Entry 5MAV (X-ray diffraction, 2.58 A resolution); this record covers chains A and C of the 6 polymer chains in the assembly.

# Chain A (and C)
Molecule: Proliferating cell nuclear antigen
Organism: Homo sapiens
Notes: chain C of this document is another copy of the same molecule, construct and numbering; everything in this record applies to it too
Reference sequence: P12004 (PCNA_HUMAN); residue numbers follow UniProt; this construct covers 1-261
Chain sequence (264 residues; row label = number of the first residue in the row; numbers below 1 keep their minus sign (Gly-2 is residue -2)):
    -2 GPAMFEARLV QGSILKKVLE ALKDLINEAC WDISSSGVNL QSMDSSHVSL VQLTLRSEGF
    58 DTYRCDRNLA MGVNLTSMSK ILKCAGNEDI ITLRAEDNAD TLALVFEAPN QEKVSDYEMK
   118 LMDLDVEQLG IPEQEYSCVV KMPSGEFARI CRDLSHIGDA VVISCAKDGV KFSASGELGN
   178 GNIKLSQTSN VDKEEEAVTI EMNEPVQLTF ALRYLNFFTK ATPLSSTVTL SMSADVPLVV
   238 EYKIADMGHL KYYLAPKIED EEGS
Disordered / not traced: 187-190, 256-261 (chain C: -2 to 0, 187-190, 256-261)
Sequence notes: expression tag (-2 to 0)
Swiss-Prot annotation at these positions:
  - DNA-binding region: Arg61 to Lys80
  - modified residue: Lys14 (N6-acetyllysine), Lys77 (N6-acetyllysine), Lys80 (N6-acetyllysine), Tyr211 (Phosphotyrosine), Lys248 (N6-acetyllysine)
  - cross-link (Glycyl lysine isopeptide (Lys-Gly)): Lys164 (interchain with G-Cter in SUMO2), Lys254 (interchain with G-Cter in SUMO2)
  - natural variant: Ser228 (S228I: In ATLD2)
  - mutagenesis: Lys13 (K13R: Inhibits acetylation, recruitment to DNA damage sites, inducible ubiquitination and protein degradation, DNA replication and repair synthesis efficiencies, but homotrimer formation, nuclear ...), Lys14 (K14R: Inhibits acetylation, recruitment to DNA damage sites, inducible ubiquitination and protein degradation, DNA replication and repair synthesis efficiencies, but homotrimer formation, nuclear ...), Lys20 (K20R: Inhibits acetylation, recruitment to DNA damage sites, inducible ubiquitination and protein degradation, DNA replication and repair synthesis efficiencies, but homotrimer formation, nuclear ...), Met40 (M40A: Complete loss of interaction with UHRF2), Ser43 to Val45 (No effect on POLD3-binding. Impairs binding to ALKBH2), Lys77 (K77A: Inhibits recruitment to DNA damage sites, but nuclear localization is similar as the wild-type; in association with A-80 ...), Lys80 (K80A: Inhibits recruitment to DNA damage sites, but nuclear localization is similar as the wild-type; in association with A-77 ...), Gln125 to Ile128 (Strong decrease in POLD3-binding. Impairs binding to ALKBH2), Ile128 (I128A: Complete loss of interaction with UHRF2), Lys164 (K164R: Abolishes ubiquitination. No effect on interaction with SHPRH), Val188 to Lys190 (No effect on POLD3-binding. No effect on ALKBH2-binding), Tyr211 (Y211F: Alters chromatin-associated PCNA stability and its function in DNA replication and repair), 3 further mutagenesis entries in UniProt

# Chain A / chain C interface
Residue-residue contacts (29; chain A residue first):
  Ser74(A) - Leu175(C)
  Lys77(A) - His153(C)
  Lys77(A) - Leu175(C)
  Ile78(A) - Leu175(C)  hydrophobic
  Lys80(A) - Arg146(C)
  Cys81(A) - Arg146(C)
  Cys81(A) - Asp150(C)
  Cys81(A) - Ile154(C)  hydrophobic
  Ala82(A) - Arg146(C)  hydrogen bond (backbone-side chain)
  Gly83(A) - Arg146(C)
  Glu109(A) - Ser183(C)
  Lys110(A) - Glu143(C)  salt bridge
  Lys110(A) - Ile180(C)
  Lys110(A) - Lys181(C)
  Lys110(A) - Leu182(C)
  Val111(A) - Lys181(C)  hydrogen bond (backbone-backbone)
  Ser112(A) - Asn179(C)
  Ser112(A) - Ile180(C)
  Asp113(A) - Gly178(C)
  Asp113(A) - Asn179(C)  hydrogen bond (backbone-backbone)
  Tyr114(A) - Ile154(C)  hydrophobic
  Tyr114(A) - Asn177(C)
  Tyr114(A) - Gly178(C)
  Tyr114(A) - Ile180(C)
  Glu115(A) - Gly176(C)
  Glu115(A) - Asn177(C)  hydrogen bond (backbone-backbone)
  Met116(A) - Leu175(C)
  Lys117(A) - Glu174(C)  hydrogen bond (side chain-backbone)
  Lys117(A) - Leu175(C)  hydrogen bond (backbone-backbone)
Other interface residues (no listed pair), chain C (18 interface residues in all): Ile147, Leu151, Gly173

# Overview
16 residues of chain A and 18 residues of chain C are in contact, with 6 hydrogen bonds and 1 salt bridge.
Polar pairs include Lys110(A)-Glu143(C), Ala82(A)-Arg146(C) and Lys117(A)-Glu174(C). Curated annotation
(UniProt) lists 23 mutagenesis sites on chain A.
Both chains are Proliferating cell nuclear antigen (Homo sapiens). Entry 5MAV (Crystal structure of human PCNA
in complex with PARG (poly(ADP-ribose) glycohydrolase) peptide) was determined by X-ray diffraction.
